Entry 5CGF (X-ray diffraction, 2.80 A resolution); this record covers chains S and T of the 28 polymer chains in the assembly.

# Chain S
Protein: Proteasome subunit alpha type-6
From: Saccharomyces cerevisiae (strain ATCC 204508 / S288c)
Notes: EC 3.4.25.1
Reference sequence: P40302 (PSA6_YEAST); residues 0-233 here correspond to UniProt positions 1-234 (UniProt number = residue number + 1)
Sequence (234 residues; row label = number of the first residue in the row; numbering starts at 0):
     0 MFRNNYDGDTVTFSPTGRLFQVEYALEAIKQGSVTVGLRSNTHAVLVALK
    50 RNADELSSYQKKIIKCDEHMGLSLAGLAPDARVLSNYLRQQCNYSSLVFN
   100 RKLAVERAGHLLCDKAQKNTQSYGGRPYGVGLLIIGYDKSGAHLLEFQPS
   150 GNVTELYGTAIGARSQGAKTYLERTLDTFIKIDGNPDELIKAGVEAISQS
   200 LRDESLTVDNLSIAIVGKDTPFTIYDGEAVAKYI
Unresolved in the structure: 0-2
UniProt features mapped onto this chain:
  - modified residue: Ser13 (Phosphoserine)
  - cross-link: Lys190 (Glycyl lysine isopeptide (Lys-Gly) (interchain with G-Cter in ubiquitin))

# Chain T
Protein: Probable proteasome subunit alpha type-7
From: Saccharomyces cerevisiae (strain ATCC 204508 / S288c)
Notes: EC 3.4.25.1
Reference sequence: P21242 (PSA7_YEAST); residues -3 to 284 here correspond to UniProt positions 1-288 (UniProt number = residue number + 4)
Sequence (288 residues; each row starts with the number of its first residue; numbers below 1 keep their minus sign (Met-3 is residue -3)):
    -3 MTSIGTGYDLSNSVFSPDGRNFQVEYAVKAVENGTTSIGIKCNDGVVFAV
    47 EKLITSKLLVPQKNVKIQVVDRHIGCVYSGLIPDGRHLVNRGREEAASFK
    97 KLYKTPIPIPAFADRLGQYVQAHTLYNSVRPFGVSTIFGGVDKNGAHLYM
   147 LEPSGSYWGYKGAATGKGRQSAKAELEKLVDHHPEGLSAREAVKQAAKII
   197 YLAHEDNKEKDFELEISWCSLSETNGLHKFVKGDLLQEAIDFAQKEINGD
   247 DDEDEDDSDNVMSSDDENAPVATNANATTDQEGDIHLE
Unresolved in the structure: -3 to 1, 245-284
UniProt features mapped onto this chain:
  - modified residue: Thr-2 (N-acetylthreonine)

# How chain S and chain T interact
Pairs across the interface (61):
  Asn4(S) with Leu6(T)
  Tyr5(S) with Asp5(T), hydrogen bond; Leu6(T), hydrophobic
  Thr9(S) with Arg126(T)
  Val10(S) with Gln19(T); Asn123(T); Ser124(T); Val125(T); Arg126(T)
  Thr11(S) with Leu6(T); Gln19(T)
  Phe12(S) with Gln19(T); Tyr22(T), hydrophobic; Ala23(T), hydrophobic; Arg126(T); Pro127(T)
  Ser13(S) with Tyr22(T)
  Pro14(S) with Tyr22(T), hydrophobic; Lys25(T)
  Thr15(S) with Lys25(T)
  Gly16(S) with Tyr22(T); Lys25(T); Ala26(T)
  Leu18(S) with Leu77(T), hydrophobic; Arg126(T)
  His109(S) with Arg82(T)
  Cys112(S) with Arg82(T)
  Asp113(S) with Arg82(T), salt bridge; Asn86(T)
  Gln116(S) with Pro79(T); Asp80(T); His83(T), hydrogen bond; Arg126(T)
  Thr119(S) with Arg126(T), hydrogen bond (backbone-side chain)
  Gln120(S) with His119(T); Val125(T); Arg126(T), hydrogen bond (backbone-backbone); Phe128(T)
  Ser121(S) with Ser124(T)
  Tyr122(S) with Ser124(T), hydrogen bond (backbone-backbone)
  Ser149(S) with Pro79(T)
  Gly150(S) with Pro79(T)
  Asn151(S) with Ile78(T); Pro79(T)
  Thr153(S) with Leu55(T); Asn60(T)
  Glu154(S) with Val56(T); Lys59(T); Asn60(T), hydrogen bond (backbone-side chain)
  Leu155(S) with Leu54(T); Leu55(T); Val56(T)
  Tyr156(S) with Leu54(T), hydrogen bond (backbone-backbone); Val56(T); Pro57(T)
  Gly157(S) with Leu54(T)
  Lys168(S) with Leu54(T)
  Leu171(S) with Leu54(T)
  Glu172(S) with Ser52(T), hydrogen bond; Lys53(T)
  Leu175(S) with Lys53(T)
Also at the interface, not in a pair above, chain S (34 interface residues in all): Arg38, Val152, Phe178
Also at the interface, not in a pair above, chain T (30 interface residues in all): Gly129

# Summary
34 residues of chain S and 30 residues of chain T are in contact, with 8 hydrogen bonds and 1 salt bridge.
Polar pairs include Asp113(S)-Arg82(T), Tyr5(S)-Asp5(T) and Gln116(S)-His83(T).
Here chain S is Proteasome subunit alpha type-6 and chain T is Probable proteasome subunit alpha type-7, both
from Saccharomyces cerevisiae (strain ATCC 204508 / S288c). Entry 5CGF (Yeast 20S proteasome beta5-G48C
mutant) was determined by X-ray diffraction, deposited together with 5CGH, 5CGG and 5CGI.
